8TXU - chains C and G of the 12 polymer chains in the assembly; structure by electron microscopy, 3.22 A resolution.

# Chain C (and G)
Protein: Hemagglutinin HA1 chain
Source organism: Influenza A virus
Notes: chain G of this document is another copy of the same molecule, construct and numbering; everything in this record applies to it too
Reference sequence: A0A5B8WNB2 (A0A5B8WNB2_9INFA); residues -15 to 329 here correspond to UniProt positions 1-345 (UniProt number = residue number + 16)
Amino-acid sequence (350 residues; each row starts with the number of its first residue; numbers below 1 keep their minus sign (Met-15 is residue -15)):
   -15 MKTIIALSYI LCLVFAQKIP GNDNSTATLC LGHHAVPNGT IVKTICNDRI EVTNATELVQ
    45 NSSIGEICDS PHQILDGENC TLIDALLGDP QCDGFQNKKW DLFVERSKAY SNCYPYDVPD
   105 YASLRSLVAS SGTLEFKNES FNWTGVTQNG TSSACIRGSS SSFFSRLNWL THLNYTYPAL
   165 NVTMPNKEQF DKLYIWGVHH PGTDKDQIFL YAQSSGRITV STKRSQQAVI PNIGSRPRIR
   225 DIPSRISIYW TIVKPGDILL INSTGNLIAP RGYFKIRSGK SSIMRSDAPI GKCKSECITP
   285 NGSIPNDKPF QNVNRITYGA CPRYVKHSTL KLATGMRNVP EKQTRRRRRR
Unresolved in the structure: -15 to 0, 326-334
Sequence notes: conflict Cys30 (Thr46 in A0A5B8WNB2); expression tag (330-334)
Disulfides: Cys52-Cys277, Cys64-Cys76, Cys97-Cys139, Cys281-Cys305

# Chain C / chain G interface
Residue-residue contacts (22):
  Arg201(C) - Pro215(G)
  Arg201(C) - Asn216(G)
  Arg201(C) - Ile217(G)
  Thr203(C) - Asn216(G)  hydrogen bond
  Thr203(C) - Gly218(G)
  Thr203(C) - Arg220(G)
  Ser205(C) - Arg220(G)
  Ser205(C) - Pro221(G)
  Thr206(C) - Pro221(G)
  Thr206(C) - Arg229(G)  hydrogen bond (backbone-side chain)
  Lys207(C) - Pro221(G)
  Lys207(C) - Arg222(G)
  Lys207(C) - Ile223(G)
  Lys207(C) - Arg229(G)  hydrogen bond (backbone-side chain)
  Ser209(C) - Asp101(G)
  Gln210(C) - Arg220(G)  hydrogen bond
  Gln210(C) - Arg229(G)
  Ala212(C) - Asn216(G)
  Ile242(C) - Pro221(G)
  Leu244(C) - Ser219(G)
  Asn246(C) - Gly218(G)
  Asn246(C) - Ser219(G)
Also at the interface, not in a pair above, chain C (13 interface residues in all): Asn165, Arg208
Also at the interface, not in a pair above, chain G (12 interface residues in all): His184

# Overview
13 residues of chain C and 12 residues of chain G are in contact, with 4 hydrogen bonds. Polar contacts
include Thr203(C)-Asn216(G), Thr206(C)-Arg229(G) and Lys207(C)-Arg229(G).
Both chains are Hemagglutinin HA1 chain (Influenza A virus). Entry 8TXU (Fab 3864-10 in complex with influenza
HA H3-SING16) was determined by electron microscopy, deposited together with 9E69, 9EI9 and 8TX3.
